PDB entry 5VSU | X-ray diffraction, 3.10 A resolution | chains A and E of the 9 polymer chains in the assembly

[Chain A]
Name: U4/U6 snRNA-associated-splicing factor PRP24
Source organism: Saccharomyces cerevisiae (strain ATCC 204508 / S288c)
UniProtKB: P49960 (PRP24_YEAST); residue numbers follow UniProt; this construct covers 1-444
Sequence (452 residues; numbered 1 to 452; the number before each row is that of its first residue):
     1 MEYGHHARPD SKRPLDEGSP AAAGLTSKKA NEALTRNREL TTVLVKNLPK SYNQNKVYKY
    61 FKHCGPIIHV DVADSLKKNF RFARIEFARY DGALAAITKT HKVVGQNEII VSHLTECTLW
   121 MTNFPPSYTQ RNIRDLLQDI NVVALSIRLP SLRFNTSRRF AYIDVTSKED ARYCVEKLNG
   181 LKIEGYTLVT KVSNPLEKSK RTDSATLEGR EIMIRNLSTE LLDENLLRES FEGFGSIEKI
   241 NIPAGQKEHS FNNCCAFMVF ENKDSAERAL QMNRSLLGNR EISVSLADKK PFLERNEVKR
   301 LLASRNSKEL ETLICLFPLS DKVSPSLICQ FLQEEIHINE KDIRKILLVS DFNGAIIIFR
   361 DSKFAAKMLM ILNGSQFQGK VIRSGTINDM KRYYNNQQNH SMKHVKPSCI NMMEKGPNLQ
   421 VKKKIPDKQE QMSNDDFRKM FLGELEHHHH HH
Unresolved in the structure: 1-25, 399-431, 446-452
Construct notes: expression tag (445-452)
Swiss-Prot annotation at these positions:
  - modified residue: Ser19 (Phosphoserine)
Reported in the primary citation:
  - mutagenesis - D361A/S362A/K363A/K367A/L369A/M370A/I371A/N373A: unchanged binding to Saccharomyces cerevisiae strain T8 chromosome XII sequence
  - mutagenesis - D361A/S362A/K363A/K367A/L369A/M370A/I371A/N373A: decreased binding to U6 snRNA-associated Sm-like protein LSm2
  - mutagenesis - D361A/S362A/K363A/K367A/L369A/M370A/I371A/N373A: decreased growth

[Chain E]
Name: U6 snRNA-associated Sm-like protein LSm5
Source organism: Saccharomyces cerevisiae (strain ATCC 204508 / S288c)
UniProtKB: P40089 (LSM5_YEAST); numbering as in UniProt (aligned over 1-93)
Sequence (96 residues; numbered -2 to 93; the number before each row is that of its first residue; numbers below 1 keep their minus sign (Met-2 is residue -2)):
    -2 MGSMSLPEIL PLEVIDKTIN QKVLIVLQSN REFEGTLVGF DDFVNVILED AVEWLIDPED
    58 ESRNEKVMQH HGRMLLSGNN IAILVPGGKK TPTEAL
Unresolved in the structure: -2 to 0, 88-93
Construct notes: initiating methionine (-2); expression tag (-1 to 0)
Swiss-Prot annotation at these positions:
  - mutagenesis: Ser74 (S74A: Slightly increases affinity for poly-U RNA ends)

[Interface between chain A and chain E]
Contacting residue pairs (18; chain A residue first):
  Met432(A) - Gln18(E)  hydrogen bond (backbone-side chain)
  Met432(A) - Lys19(E)
  Ser433(A) - Gly84(E)
  Asn434(A) - Val82(E)
  Asn434(A) - Pro83(E)  hydrogen bond (side chain-backbone)
  Asn434(A) - Gly84(E)
  Asp435(A) - Lys87(E)  salt bridge
  Phe437(A) - Lys14(E)
  Phe437(A) - Thr15(E)
  Phe437(A) - Gln18(E)
  Phe437(A) - Pro83(E)  hydrophobic
  Phe437(A) - Gly84(E)
  Met440(A) - Lys14(E)
  Phe441(A) - Ile6(E)  hydrophobic
  Phe441(A) - Lys14(E)
  Glu444(A) - Leu3(E)
  Glu444(A) - Pro4(E)
  Leu445(A) - Leu3(E)
Other interface residues (no listed pair), chain E (13 interface residues in all): Val11, Gly85

[In short]
9 residues of chain A and 13 residues of chain E are in contact, with 2 hydrogen bonds and 1 salt bridge.
Polar contacts include Asp435(A)-Lys87(E), Met432(A)-Gln18(E) and Asn434(A)-Pro83(E). The paper reports that
D361A/S362A/K363A/K367A/L369A/M370A/I371A/N373A of chain A reduce binding to U6 snRNA-associated Sm-like
protein LSm2; D361A/S362A/K363A/K367A/L369A/M370A/I371A/N373A of chain A reduce growth.
Here chain A is U4/U6 snRNA-associated-splicing factor PRP24 and chain E is U6 snRNA-associated Sm-like
protein LSm5, both from Saccharomyces cerevisiae (strain ATCC 204508 / S288c). Entry 5VSU (Structure of yeast
U6 snRNP with 2'-phosphate terminated U6 RNA) was determined by X-ray diffraction, deposited together with
6ASO.
